2E7L - chains A and Q of the 4 polymer chains in the assembly; structure by X-ray diffraction, 2.50 A resolution.

# Chain A
Protein: Cytotoxic Tcell receptor
Source organism: Mus musculus
Reference sequence: A2NTU7 (A2NTU7_MOUSE); the author numbering skips numbers that UniProt does not, so the offset changes along the chain: 1-93 = UniProt 21-113; 99-117 = UniProt 114-132
Sequence (113 residues; numbered 1 to 118; 5 numbers in that range are skipped by the numbering (no residue carries them; nothing is unmodelled there); the number before each row is that of its first residue):
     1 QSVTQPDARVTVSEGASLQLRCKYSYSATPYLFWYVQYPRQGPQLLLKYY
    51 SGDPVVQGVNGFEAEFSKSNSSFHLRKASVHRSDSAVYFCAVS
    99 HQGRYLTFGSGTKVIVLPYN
Not modelled in the structure: 118
Construct notes: engineered mutation Pro43 (Leu63 in A2NTU7), Arg82 (Trp102 in A2NTU7), His99 (Gly114 in A2NTU7), Gln100 (Phe115 in A2NTU7), Gly101 (Ala116 in A2NTU7), Arg102 (Ser117 in A2NTU7), Tyr103 (Ala118 in A2NTU7)
Disulfides: Cys22-Cys90

# Chain Q
Protein: Peptide (GLN)(LEU)(SER)(PRO)(PHE)(PRO)(PHE)(ASP)(LEU)
Sequence (9 residues; row label = number of the first residue in the row):
     1 QLSPFPFDL

# Chain A / chain Q interface
Pairs across the interface (5; chain A residue first):
  Tyr31(A) with Pro4(Q)
  Gln100(A) with Pro4(Q); Phe5(Q), hydrogen bond (backbone-backbone)
  Gly101(A) with Phe5(Q)
  Arg102(A) with Phe5(Q)
Other interface residues (no listed pair), chain A (5 interface residues in all): Tyr50
Other interface residues (no listed pair), chain Q (4 interface residues in all): Gln1, Phe7
From the paper, about this interface:
  - interface residues, chain A: Gly101(A), Arg102(A)

# Summary
Chain A and chain Q form an interface of 5 and 4 residues respectively; the contacts include 1 hydrogen bond.
Its one hydrogen bond, Gln100(A)-Phe5(Q), is backbone to backbone. The paper reports interface residues
Gly101(A) and Arg102(A).
Here chain A is Cytotoxic Tcell receptor (Mus musculus) and chain Q is Peptide
(GLN)(LEU)(SER)(PRO)(PHE)(PRO)(PHE)(ASP)(LEU). Entry 2E7L (Structure of a high-affinity mutant of the 2C TCR
in complex with Ld/QL9) was determined by X-ray diffraction (same publication as 2OI9).
